8E0Q - chains A and B; structure by electron microscopy, 2.66 A resolution.

# Chain A (and B)
Molecule: E3 ubiquitin-protein ligase UBR5
Organism: Homo sapiens
Notes: EC 2.3.2.26; chain B of this document is another copy of the same molecule, construct and numbering; everything in this record applies to it too
Reference sequence: O95071 (UBR5_HUMAN); residue numbers follow UniProt; this construct covers 1-2799
Chain sequence (2807 residues; row label = number of the first residue in the row; numbers below 1 keep their minus sign (Asp-7 is residue -7)):
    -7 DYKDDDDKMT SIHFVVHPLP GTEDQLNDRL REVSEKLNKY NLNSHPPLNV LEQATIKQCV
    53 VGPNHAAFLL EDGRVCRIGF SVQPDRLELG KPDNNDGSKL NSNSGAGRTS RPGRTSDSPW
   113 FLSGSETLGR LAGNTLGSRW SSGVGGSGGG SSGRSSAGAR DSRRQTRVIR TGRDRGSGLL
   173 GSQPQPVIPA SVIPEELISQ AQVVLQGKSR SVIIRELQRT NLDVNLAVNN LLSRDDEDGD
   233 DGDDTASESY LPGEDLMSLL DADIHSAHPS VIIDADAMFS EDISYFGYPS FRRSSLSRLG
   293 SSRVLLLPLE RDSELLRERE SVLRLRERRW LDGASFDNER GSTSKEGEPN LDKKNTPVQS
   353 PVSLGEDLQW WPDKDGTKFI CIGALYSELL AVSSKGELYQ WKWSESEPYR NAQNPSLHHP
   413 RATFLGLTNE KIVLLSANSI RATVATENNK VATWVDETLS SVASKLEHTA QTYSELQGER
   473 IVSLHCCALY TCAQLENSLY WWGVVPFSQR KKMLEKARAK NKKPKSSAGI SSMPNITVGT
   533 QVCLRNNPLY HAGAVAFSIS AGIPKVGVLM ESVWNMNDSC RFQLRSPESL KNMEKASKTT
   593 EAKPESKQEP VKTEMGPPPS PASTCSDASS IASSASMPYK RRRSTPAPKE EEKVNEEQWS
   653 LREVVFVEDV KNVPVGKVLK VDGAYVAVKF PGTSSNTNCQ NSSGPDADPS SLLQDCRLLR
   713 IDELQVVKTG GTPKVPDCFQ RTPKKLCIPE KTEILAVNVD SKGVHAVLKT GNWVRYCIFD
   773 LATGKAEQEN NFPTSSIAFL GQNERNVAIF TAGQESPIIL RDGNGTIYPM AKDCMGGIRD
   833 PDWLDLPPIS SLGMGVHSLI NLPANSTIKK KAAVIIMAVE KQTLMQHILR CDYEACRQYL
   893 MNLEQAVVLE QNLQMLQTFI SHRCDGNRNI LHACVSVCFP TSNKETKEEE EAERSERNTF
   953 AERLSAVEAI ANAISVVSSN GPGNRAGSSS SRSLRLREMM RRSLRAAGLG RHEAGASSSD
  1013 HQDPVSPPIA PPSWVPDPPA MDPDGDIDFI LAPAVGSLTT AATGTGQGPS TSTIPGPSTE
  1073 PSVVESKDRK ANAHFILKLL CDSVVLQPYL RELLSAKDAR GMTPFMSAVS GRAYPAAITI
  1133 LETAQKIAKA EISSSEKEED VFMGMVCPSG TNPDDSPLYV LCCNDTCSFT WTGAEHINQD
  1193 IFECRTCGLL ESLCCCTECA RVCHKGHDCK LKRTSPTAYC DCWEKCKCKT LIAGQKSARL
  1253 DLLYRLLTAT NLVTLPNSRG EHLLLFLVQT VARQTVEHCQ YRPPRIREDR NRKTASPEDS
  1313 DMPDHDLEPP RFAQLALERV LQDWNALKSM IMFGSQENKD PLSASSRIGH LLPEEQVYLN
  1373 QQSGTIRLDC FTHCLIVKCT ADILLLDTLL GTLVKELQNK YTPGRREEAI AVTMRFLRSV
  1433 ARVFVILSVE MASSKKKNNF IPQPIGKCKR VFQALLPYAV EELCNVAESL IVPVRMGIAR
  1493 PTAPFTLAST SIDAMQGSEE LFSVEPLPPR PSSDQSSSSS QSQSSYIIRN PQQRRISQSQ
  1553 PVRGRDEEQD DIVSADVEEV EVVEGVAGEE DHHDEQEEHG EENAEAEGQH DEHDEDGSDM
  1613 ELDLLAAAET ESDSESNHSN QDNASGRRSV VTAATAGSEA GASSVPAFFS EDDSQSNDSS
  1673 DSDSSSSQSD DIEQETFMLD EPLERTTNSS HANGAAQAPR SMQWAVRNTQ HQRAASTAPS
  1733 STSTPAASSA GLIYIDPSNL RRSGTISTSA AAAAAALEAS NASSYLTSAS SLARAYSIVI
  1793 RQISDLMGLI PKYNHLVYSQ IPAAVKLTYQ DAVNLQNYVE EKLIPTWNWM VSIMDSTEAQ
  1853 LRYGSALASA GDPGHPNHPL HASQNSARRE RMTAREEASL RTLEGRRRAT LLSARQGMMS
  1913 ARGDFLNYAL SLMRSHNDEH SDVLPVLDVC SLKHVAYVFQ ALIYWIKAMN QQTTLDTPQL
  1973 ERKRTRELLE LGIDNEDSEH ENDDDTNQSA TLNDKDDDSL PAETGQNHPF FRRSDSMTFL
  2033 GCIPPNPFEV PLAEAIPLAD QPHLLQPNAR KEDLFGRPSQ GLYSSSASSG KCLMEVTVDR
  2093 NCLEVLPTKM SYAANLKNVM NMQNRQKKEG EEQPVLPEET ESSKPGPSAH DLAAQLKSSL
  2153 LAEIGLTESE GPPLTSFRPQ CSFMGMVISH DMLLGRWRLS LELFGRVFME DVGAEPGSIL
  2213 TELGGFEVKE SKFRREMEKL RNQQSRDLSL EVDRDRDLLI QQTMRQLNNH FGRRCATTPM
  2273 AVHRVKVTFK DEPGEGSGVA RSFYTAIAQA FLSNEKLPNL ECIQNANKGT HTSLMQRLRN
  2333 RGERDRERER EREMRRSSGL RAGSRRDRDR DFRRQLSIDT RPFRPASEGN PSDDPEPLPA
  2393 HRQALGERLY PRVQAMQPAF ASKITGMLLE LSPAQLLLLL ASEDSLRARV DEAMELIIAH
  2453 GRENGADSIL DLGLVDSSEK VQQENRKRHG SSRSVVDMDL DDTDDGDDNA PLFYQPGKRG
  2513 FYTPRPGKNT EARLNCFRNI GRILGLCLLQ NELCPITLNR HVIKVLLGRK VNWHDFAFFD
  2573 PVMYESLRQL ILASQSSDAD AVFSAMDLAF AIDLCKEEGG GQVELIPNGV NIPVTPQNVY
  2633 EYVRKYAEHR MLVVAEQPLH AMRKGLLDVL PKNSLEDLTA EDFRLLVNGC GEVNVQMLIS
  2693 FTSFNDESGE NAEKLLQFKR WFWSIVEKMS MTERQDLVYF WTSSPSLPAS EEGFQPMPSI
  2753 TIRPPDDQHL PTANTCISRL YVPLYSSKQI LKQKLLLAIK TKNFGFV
Unresolved in the structure: -7 to 0, 80-351, 515-539, 584-646, 663-723, 937-1075, 1300-1309, 1526-1689, 1721-1772, 1882-1910, 1967-2014, 2104-2163, 2318-2499, 2795-2799
Differences from the reference sequence: expression tag (-7 to 0)
Bound ions: Zn2+ site 1: Cys1179, Cys1208, Cys1211, Cys1232; Zn2+ site 2: Cys1196, Cys1199, His1216, His1219; Zn2+ site 3: Cys1211, Cys1215, Cys1234, Cys1240
From the paper describing this entry:
  - catalytic residues: Cys2768 (citing earlier work)
  - mutagenesis - C2768S: abolished catalytic activity on PEPCK1
  - mutagenesis - C2768S: abolished catalytic activity (Ub discharge activity from E2)
  - self-association interface (contacts with another copy of this molecule); pairs are residue here / residue on that copy: Arg1492-Asp1916 (salt bridge), Met1690, Asn1705
  - Zn2+ coordination: Cys1179, Cys1196, Cys1199, Cys1208, Cys1211, Cys1215, His1216, His1219, Cys1232, Cys1234, Cys1240
  - mutagenesis - F2732A: abolished catalytic activity
  - mutagenesis - V196K, L224K, Y2576A, F2732A, A2790W: decreased catalytic activity

# Interface between chain A and chain B
Pairs across the interface (298; chain A residue first):
  Ser1355(A) with Asp1934(B), hydrogen bond
  Ala1356(A) with Ala1862(B); Asp1934(B)
  Ser1357(A) with Ser1933(B), hydrogen bond; Asp1934(B), hydrogen bond
  Leu1363(A) with Ser1861(B); Ala1862(B), hydrophobic
  Leu1364(A) with Arg2069(B)
  Glu1366(A) with Gln2072(B), hydrogen bond; Met2086(B)
  Glu1367(A) with Ala1858(B); Ser1861(B), hydrogen bond; Arg2069(B), salt bridge
  Tyr1370(A) with Arg1854(B), hydrogen bond; Tyr1855(B); Glu2087(B), hydrogen bond; Val2088(B), hydrophobic
  Leu1371(A) with Tyr1855(B), hydrophobic; Ala1862(B), hydrophobic
  Gln1373(A) with Asp1930(B); Val2088(B); Thr2089(B)
  Gln1374(A) with Tyr1855(B); Asp1930(B); His1932(B); Ser1933(B); Val2090(B)
  Ser1375(A) with Asp1930(B), hydrogen bond (side chain-backbone); Glu1931(B); His1932(B), hydrogen bond (backbone-backbone); Ser1933(B), hydrogen bond (backbone-backbone)
  Gly1376(A) with Ser1933(B)
  Thr1377(A) with Arg1926(B); Glu1931(B), hydrogen bond (side chain-backbone)
  Ile1378(A) with Arg1926(B); Ser1933(B); Asp1934(B); Val1935(B), hydrophobic
  Asp1381(A) with Arg1926(B), salt bridge
  Arg1430(A) with Asn1929(B); Glu1931(B), salt bridge
  Arg1434(A) with Leu1922(B); Met1925(B); Arg1926(B); Glu1931(B), salt bridge
  Val1437(A) with Met1925(B), hydrophobic
  Ile1438(A) with Leu1918(B), hydrophobic
  Val1441(A) with Phe1917(B), hydrophobic
  Glu1442(A) with Arg1914(B), salt bridge; Leu1918(B)
  Asn1477(A) with His1928(B)
  Val1478(A) with Met1925(B), hydrophobic
  Glu1480(A) with His1928(B), salt bridge; Asn2093(B)
  Ser1481(A) with Leu1924(B); His1928(B)
  Val1484(A) with Arg2092(B)
  Pro1485(A) with Leu1924(B), hydrophobic
  Arg1487(A) with Arg1487(B); Met1488(B)
  Met1488(A) with Trp1841(B), hydrogen bond (backbone-side chain); Ile1845(B), hydrophobic; Arg2092(B)
  Gly1489(A) with Gly1489(B); His1946(B), hydrogen bond (backbone-side chain)
  Ile1490(A) with Ile1845(B), hydrophobic; Tyr1920(B); Arg2092(B)
  Ala1491(A) with Tyr1920(B)
  Arg1492(A) with Asp1916(B), salt bridge; Tyr1920(B), hydrogen bond (backbone-side chain); Val1938(B); Asp1940(B)
  Pro1493(A) with Ser1943(B)
  Thr1494(A) with Ala1913(B); Phe1917(B)
  Ala1495(A) with Ala1913(B)
  Pro1496(A) with Ala1913(B)
  Phe1497(A) with Arg1914(B); Phe1917(B), hydrophobic
  Asp1505(A) with Arg1914(B), salt bridge
  Gln1508(A) with Arg1914(B)
  Gly1509(A) with Arg1914(B)
  Leu1513(A) with Leu1918(B), hydrophobic; Asn1919(B); Leu1922(B), hydrophobic
  Phe1514(A) with Leu1922(B), hydrophobic
  Glu1517(A) with Asn1869(B)
  Pro1518(A) with Asp1934(B)
  Leu1519(A) with Leu1859(B), hydrophobic; His1867(B); Asn1869(B); His1870(B); Asp1934(B)
  Pro1520(A) with Gly1863(B); Asp1864(B), hydrogen bond (backbone-backbone); His1867(B)
  Pro1521(A) with Ala1862(B); Asp1864(B)
  Arg1522(A) with Ala1860(B), hydrogen bond (side chain-backbone); Ser1861(B); Ala1862(B); Gly1863(B), hydrogen bond (side chain-backbone); Pro1865(B)
  Pro1523(A) with Asp1864(B)
  Glu1693(A) with Arg1881(B)
  Glu1696(A) with Ile2691(B)
  Arg1697(A) with Ile2691(B)
  Thr1698(A) with Ile2691(B)
  Thr1699(A) with Ser2692(B); Phe2693(B); Thr2694(B)
  Gly1706(A) with Val2199(B)
  Ala1707(A) with Cys1942(B), hydrophobic
  Gln1709(A) with Arg2198(B), hydrogen bond (backbone-side chain)
  Ala1710(A) with Leu2195(B), hydrophobic
  Pro1711(A) with Leu2195(B); Arg2198(B)
  Arg1712(A) with Leu1872(B); His1873(B)
  Ser1713(A) with Leu1872(B); Arg2062(B), hydrogen bond
  Met1714(A) with Leu1853(B), hydrophobic; Leu2191(B); Leu2195(B), hydrophobic
  Gln1715(A) with Gln1876(B); Asn1877(B); Ser1878(B), hydrogen bond
  Trp1716(A) with Gln1852(B); Leu1853(B), hydrophobic; Gly1856(B); Pro1871(B); Gln1876(B); Leu1936(B), hydrophobic; Pro1937(B); Leu1939(B), hydrophobic
  Ala1717(A) with Leu1853(B), hydrophobic; Leu1939(B); Asp1940(B); Val1941(B), hydrogen bond (backbone-backbone)
  Val1718(A) with Ser1878(B); Cys1942(B), hydrophobic
  Arg1719(A) with Asp1916(B), salt bridge; Asp1940(B), salt bridge; Cys1942(B)
  Tyr1777(A) with Tyr1777(B), hydrophobic
  Leu1778(A) with Pro1493(B), hydrophobic
  Ser1783(A) with Phe1917(B)
  Leu1784(A) with Phe1917(B), hydrophobic; Tyr1920(B), hydrophobic
  Trp1841(A) with Met1488(B), hydrogen bond (side chain-backbone)
  Ile1845(A) with Met1488(B), hydrophobic; Ile1490(B), hydrophobic
  Gln1852(A) with Trp1716(B)
  Leu1853(A) with Trp1716(B), hydrophobic; Ala1717(B), hydrophobic
  Arg1854(A) with Glu1367(B); Tyr1370(B), hydrogen bond
  Tyr1855(A) with Tyr1370(B); Leu1371(B); Gln1374(B)
  Gly1856(A) with Trp1716(B)
  Ser1857(A) with Glu1367(B)
  Ala1858(A) with Glu1367(B); Leu1371(B), hydrophobic
  Leu1859(A) with Ala1356(B), hydrophobic; Leu1519(B), hydrophobic
  Ala1860(A) with Arg1522(B), hydrogen bond (backbone-side chain)
  Ser1861(A) with Arg1522(B)
  Ala1862(A) with Ala1356(B); Leu1363(B), hydrophobic; Leu1371(B), hydrophobic; Pro1521(B); Arg1522(B)
  Gly1863(A) with Leu1519(B); Pro1520(B); Arg1522(B), hydrogen bond (backbone-side chain)
  Asp1864(A) with Pro1520(B), hydrogen bond (backbone-backbone); Pro1521(B); Pro1523(B)
  Pro1865(A) with Arg1522(B)
  His1867(A) with Leu1519(B); Pro1520(B)
  Asn1869(A) with Glu1517(B); Leu1519(B)
  His1870(A) with Leu1519(B); Arg1522(B)
  Pro1871(A) with Trp1716(B)
  Leu1872(A) with Arg1712(B); Ser1713(B)
  His1873(A) with Arg1712(B)
  Gln1876(A) with Gln1715(B); Trp1716(B)
  Asn1877(A) with Gln1715(B)
  Ser1878(A) with Gln1715(B), hydrogen bond; Val1718(B)
  Arg1881(A) with Glu1693(B), salt bridge
  Ala1913(A) with Ala1495(B); Pro1496(B)
  Arg1914(A) with Glu1442(B), salt bridge; Phe1497(B); Asp1505(B), salt bridge; Gly1509(B)
  Asp1916(A) with Arg1492(B), salt bridge; Thr1494(B); Arg1719(B), salt bridge
  Phe1917(A) with Val1441(B), hydrophobic; Phe1497(B), hydrophobic; Ser1783(B); Leu1784(B), hydrophobic
  Leu1918(A) with Ile1438(B), hydrophobic; Glu1442(B); Leu1513(B), hydrophobic
  Asn1919(A) with Leu1513(B)
  Tyr1920(A) with Pro1485(B); Ile1490(B); Ala1491(B); Arg1492(B), hydrogen bond (side chain-backbone); Leu1784(B), hydrophobic
  Leu1922(A) with Arg1434(B); Leu1513(B), hydrophobic; Phe1514(B), hydrophobic
  Leu1924(A) with Ser1481(B); Pro1485(B), hydrophobic
  Met1925(A) with Arg1434(B); Val1437(B), hydrophobic; Ile1438(B), hydrophobic; Val1478(B), hydrophobic
  Arg1926(A) with Thr1377(B); Ile1378(B); Asp1381(B), salt bridge; Arg1434(B)
  His1928(A) with Asn1477(B); Glu1480(B), salt bridge; Ser1481(B)
  Asn1929(A) with Arg1430(B)
  Asp1930(A) with Gln1373(B); Gln1374(B); Ser1375(B), hydrogen bond (backbone-side chain)
  Glu1931(A) with Gln1374(B), hydrogen bond (backbone-side chain); Ser1375(B); Thr1377(B), hydrogen bond (backbone-side chain); Arg1430(B), salt bridge; Arg1434(B), salt bridge
  His1932(A) with Gln1374(B), hydrogen bond (backbone-side chain); Ser1375(B), hydrogen bond (backbone-backbone)
  Ser1933(A) with Lys1351(B); Ser1357(B), hydrogen bond (backbone-side chain); Ser1375(B); Gly1376(B)
  Asp1934(A) with Ser1355(B), hydrogen bond; Ala1356(B); Ser1357(B), hydrogen bond; Pro1518(B); Leu1519(B), hydrogen bond (backbone-backbone)
  Leu1936(A) with Trp1716(B), hydrophobic
  Pro1937(A) with Trp1716(B)
  Val1938(A) with Arg1492(B)
  Leu1939(A) with Trp1716(B), hydrophobic; Ala1717(B)
  Asp1940(A) with Arg1492(B); Ala1717(B); Arg1719(B), salt bridge
  Val1941(A) with Ala1717(B), hydrogen bond (backbone-backbone)
  Cys1942(A) with Ala1707(B), hydrophobic; Val1718(B), hydrophobic; Arg1719(B)
  Ser1943(A) with Pro1493(B)
  His1946(A) with Gly1489(B), hydrogen bond (side chain-backbone)
  Arg2062(A) with Ser1713(B), hydrogen bond
  Pro2070(A) with Glu1366(B)
  Ser2071(A) with Glu1366(B)
  Gln2072(A) with Glu1366(B), hydrogen bond (backbone-side chain)
  Met2086(A) with Glu1366(B)
  Val2088(A) with Tyr1370(B), hydrophobic; Gln1373(B)
  Thr2089(A) with Gln1373(B)
  Val2090(A) with Gln1374(B)
  Arg2092(A) with Val1484(B); Ile1490(B)
  Asn2093(A) with Glu1480(B), hydrogen bond; Val1484(B)
  Glu2096(A) with Met1488(B)
  Leu2191(A) with Met1714(B)
  Glu2194(A) with Met1714(B)
  Leu2195(A) with Ala1710(B), hydrophobic; Pro1711(B); Met1714(B), hydrophobic
  Arg2198(A) with Gln1709(B), hydrogen bond (side chain-backbone); Pro1711(B)
  Val2199(A) with Gly1706(B); Val1718(B), hydrophobic
  Ile2691(A) with Glu1696(B); Arg1697(B); Thr1698(B)
  Ser2692(A) with Thr1698(B); Thr1699(B)
  Phe2693(A) with Thr1699(B)
Other interface residues (no listed pair), chain A (165 interface residues in all): Lys1351, Val1369, Arg1427, Leu1482, Val1486, Val1516, Leu1695, Asn1720, Ser1780, Ser1844, Ala1874, Ala1921, Val1935, Leu1944, Val1947, Arg2069, Tyr2075, Glu2087, Thr2694, Trp2715
Other interface residues (no listed pair), chain B (164 interface residues in all): Leu1364, Val1369, Arg1427, Leu1482, Val1486, Thr1498, Ala1500, Gln1508, Asn1720, Leu1778, Ser1780, Ala1851, Ala1874, Arg1880, Ala1921, Leu1944, Tyr2075, Glu2096, Glu2194, Ser2695, Arg2712, Trp2715

# Overview
165 residues of chain A face 164 of chain B across their interface, with 43 hydrogen bonds and 20 salt
bridges. Among the polar pairs are Glu1367(A)-Arg2069(B), Asp1381(A)-Arg1926(B) and Arg1430(A)-Glu1931(B). The
paper reports the catalytic residue Cys2768(A); V196K, L224K and Y2576A of chain A, among others, reduce
catalytic activity; 6 substitutions were tested in all.
Chain A and chain B are both E3 ubiquitin-protein ligase UBR5 (Homo sapiens); the structure, Structure of the
human UBR5 HECT-type E3 ubiquitin ligase in a C2 symmetric dimeric form, was determined by electron
microscopy, deposited together with 8D4X and 8EWI.
